Entry 8Q3I (electron microscopy, 3.11 A resolution); this record covers chains F and H of the 8 polymer chains in the assembly.

[Chain F]
Protein: RNA polymerase sigma factor SigA
From: Mycolicibacterium smegmatis MC2 155
Reference sequence: A0QW02 (A0QW02_MYCS2); residue numbers follow UniProt; this construct covers 1-466
Chain sequence (466 residues; each row starts with the number of its first residue):
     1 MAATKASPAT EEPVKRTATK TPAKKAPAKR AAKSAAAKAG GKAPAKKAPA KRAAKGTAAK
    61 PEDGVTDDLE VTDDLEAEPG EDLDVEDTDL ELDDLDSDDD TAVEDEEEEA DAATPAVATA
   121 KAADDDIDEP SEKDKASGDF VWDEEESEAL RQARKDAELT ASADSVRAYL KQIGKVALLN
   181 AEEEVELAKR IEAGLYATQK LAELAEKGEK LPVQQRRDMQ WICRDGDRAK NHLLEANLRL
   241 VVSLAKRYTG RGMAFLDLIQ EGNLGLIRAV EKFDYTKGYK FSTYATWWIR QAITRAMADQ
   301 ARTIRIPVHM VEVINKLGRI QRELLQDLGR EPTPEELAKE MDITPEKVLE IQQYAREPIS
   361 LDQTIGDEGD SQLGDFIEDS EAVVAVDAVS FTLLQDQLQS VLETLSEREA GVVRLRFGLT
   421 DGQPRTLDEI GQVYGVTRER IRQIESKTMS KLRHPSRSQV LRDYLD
Unresolved in the structure: 1-138, 357-466

[Chain H]
Protein: Helicase
From: Mycolicibacterium smegmatis MC2 155
Reference sequence: I7G5V9 (I7G5V9_MYCS2); numbering as in UniProt (aligned over 1-736)
Chain sequence (736 residues; numbered 1 to 736; the number before each row is that of its first residue):
     1 MSGRDYEDEL QSERDYVAGL YARLDAERAQ SQRRYAAALR EHGGTAVERD AEVRALAKDI
    61 ARLNVADNGL CFGRLDTLDD ARLYIGRLGI FDRDNDFEPL LLDWRAPMAR PFYVATAANP
   121 ENMRRRRQFH TLGRKVVDFT DEILGRPTGA EHDATNDAAL LAAVNAPRGE GMRDIVATIQ
   181 AEQDQVIRLD HTGVLVIEGG PGTGKTVVAL HRVAYLLYTY RKQMERHGVL VVGPTPAFLD
   241 HIGRVLPSLG ESDAVFMTPG DFVPGLHVTA EDTPEAAEVK GSLKILDVLK AAVADRQELP
   301 SEPIPIDLSD VTMRIDAETA KWARDEARKT GLPHNEARAE FVDVVTYVVT ERAVARIGRG
   361 WLTRDDKHAW EKMRADVVGE LEDHEQFNAA LDALWPILTP EDVLAQLYTS HERLRAAGAP
   421 ECLWRADGEA WTVSDVPLLD ELVDLLGRNK AADEAAERER REEEAYAAGV LDLMVDREDL
   481 MDDEDHLLAQ DLIDAEELAD RFKEQDNREL SERAAADREW TYGHVVVDEA QELSEMDWRL
   541 LMRRCPRRSF TIVGDLAQRR SPAGARSWGA MLDSYVPGRW VYKSLSVNYR TPAEIMAVAA
   601 AVLAEFAPDA TPPDSVRACG VAPWARQVTD DDIASAIAEF VSEEAGREGT SVVIGPPDVP
   661 GTVPPSETKG LEFDAVLVVE PERILADGPR GAAELYVALT RATQRLGVLY RDALPQALAG
   721 LAEGDAAATV EQRTSA
Unresolved in the structure: 1, 475-505, 723-736
From the paper describing this entry:
  - mutagenesis - T206E, E529S/Q558N: abolished catalytic activity on ATP

[How chain F and chain H interact]
Contacting residue pairs (39; chain F residue first):
  Phe-140(F) with Trp-322(H), hydrophobic; Arg-352(H)
  Val-141(F) with Trp-322(H)
  Trp-142(F) with Trp-322(H), hydrophobic; Glu-326(H); Glu-340(H), hydrogen bond; Val-344(H); Tyr-347(H), hydrophobic
  Glu-146(F) with Tyr-347(H)
  Ala-149(F) with Arg-374(H)
  Leu-150(F) with Asp-343(H)
  Ala-153(F) with Ala-375(H)
  Arg-154(F) with Val-342(H); Asp-343(H), salt bridge; Thr-346(H), hydrogen bond; Val-378(H); Glu-382(H), salt bridge
  Asp-156(F) with Lys-372(H), salt bridge; Ala-375(H)
  Ala-157(F) with Ala-375(H); Gly-379(H)
  Asp-164(F) with Lys-372(H)
  Ser-165(F) with Lys-372(H); Asp-376(H), hydrogen bond
  Val-166(F) with Trp-361(H), hydrophobic
  Arg-167(F) with Ser-309(H); Asp-310(H), salt bridge; Met-373(H); Asp-376(H), salt bridge; Val-377(H); Glu-380(H), salt bridge
  Leu-170(F) with Trp-361(H), hydrophobic
  Lys-171(F) with Ser-309(H); Asp-310(H)
  Lys-246(F) with Trp-361(H); Asp-366(H), salt bridge
  Thr-249(F) with His-368(H)
  Gly-250(F) with His-368(H)
  Tyr-354(F) with His-368(H)
Also at the interface, not in a pair above, chain F (23 interface residues in all): Val-242, Phe-255, Glu-350
Also at the interface, not in a pair above, chain H (29 interface residues in all): Thr-319, Val-348, Ile-357, Lys-367, Ala-369
Interface features reported in the paper:
  - residue pairs: Trp-142(F)/Tyr-347(H) (hydrophobic contact)

[In short]
23 residues of chain F and 29 residues of chain H are in contact; the contacts include 3 hydrogen bonds and 7
salt bridges. Polar contacts include Arg-154(F)/Asp-343(H), Arg-154(F)/Glu-382(H) and Asp-156(F)/Lys-372(H).
The paper describes a hydrophobic contact between Trp-142(F) and Tyr-347(H). From the paper: T206E and
E529S/Q558N of chain H abolish catalytic activity on ATP.
Chain F is RNA polymerase sigma factor SigA and chain H is Helicase, both from Mycolicibacterium smegmatis MC2
155; the structure, Mycobacterium smegmatis RNA polymerase in complex with HelD, SigA and RbpA in State I, was
determined by electron microscopy together with 8QN8, 8QTI, 8QU6, 8R2M, 8R3M, 8R6P and 8R6R from the same
study.
